Entry 8B5Q (X-ray diffraction, 2.00 A resolution); this record covers chain A.

[Chain A]
Protein: UDP-glucose:(Heptosyl) LPS alpha 1,3-glucosyltransferase WaaG
From: Pseudomonas aeruginosa
UniProt: Q9HUF6 (Q9HUF6_PSEAE); residue numbers follow UniProt; this construct covers 2-370
Chain sequence (371 residues; each row starts with the number of its first residue; numbering starts at 0):
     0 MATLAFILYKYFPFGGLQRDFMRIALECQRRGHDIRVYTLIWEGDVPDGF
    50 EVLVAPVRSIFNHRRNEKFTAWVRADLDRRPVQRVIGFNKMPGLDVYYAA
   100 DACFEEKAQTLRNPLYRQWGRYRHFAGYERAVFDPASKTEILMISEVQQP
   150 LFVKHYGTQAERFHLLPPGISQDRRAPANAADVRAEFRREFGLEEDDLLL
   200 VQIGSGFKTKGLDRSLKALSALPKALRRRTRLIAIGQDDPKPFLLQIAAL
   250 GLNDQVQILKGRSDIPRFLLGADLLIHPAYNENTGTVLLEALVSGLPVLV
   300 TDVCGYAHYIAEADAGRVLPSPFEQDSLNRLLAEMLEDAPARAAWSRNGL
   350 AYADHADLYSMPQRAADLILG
Not modelled in the structure: 0, 110-115
Construct notes: initiating methionine (0); expression tag (1)
Small-molecule neighbours: uridine-5'-monophosphate (U): Pro12, Phe13, Gly14, Gly15, Leu16, Arg18, Arg173, Ile202, Gly203, Lys209, Ile234, Gly260, Arg261, Ile264, Glu281, Thr285, Val286, Glu289
From the paper describing this entry:
  - binding site for uridine-5'-monophosphate: Phe13, Gly15, Arg18, Arg173, Ile202, Lys209, Ile234, Arg261, Ile264, Thr285, Glu289
  - specificity-determining residues: Thr208 (proposed by the authors, not directly observed)
  - mutagenesis - Y97F/T208R/N282A/T283A/T285I: increased catalytic activity on UDP-glucose

[Overview]
Bound to chain A: uridine-5'-monophosphate. The paper reports a binding site for uridine-5'-monophosphate at
Phe13, Gly15 and Arg18 among others; Y97F/T208R/N282A/T283A/T285I increase catalytic activity on UDP-glucose.
Chain A is UDP-glucose:(Heptosyl) LPS alpha 1,3-glucosyltransferase WaaG (Pseudomonas aeruginosa); the
structure, Crystal Structure of P. aeruginosa WaaG in complex with UMP, was determined by X-ray diffraction,
deposited together with 8B5S, 8B62 and 8B63.
